8YQU - chains A and D of the 9 polymer chains in the assembly; structure by electron microscopy, 2.85 A resolution.

Chain A:
Molecule: DNA-directed RNA polymerase subunit
Organism: African swine fever virus
Notes: EC 2.7.7.6
Reference sequence: A0A3S7XUW7 (A0A3S7XUW7_ASF); residue numbers follow UniProt; this construct covers 1-1450
Chain sequence (1450 residues; row label = number of the first residue in the row):
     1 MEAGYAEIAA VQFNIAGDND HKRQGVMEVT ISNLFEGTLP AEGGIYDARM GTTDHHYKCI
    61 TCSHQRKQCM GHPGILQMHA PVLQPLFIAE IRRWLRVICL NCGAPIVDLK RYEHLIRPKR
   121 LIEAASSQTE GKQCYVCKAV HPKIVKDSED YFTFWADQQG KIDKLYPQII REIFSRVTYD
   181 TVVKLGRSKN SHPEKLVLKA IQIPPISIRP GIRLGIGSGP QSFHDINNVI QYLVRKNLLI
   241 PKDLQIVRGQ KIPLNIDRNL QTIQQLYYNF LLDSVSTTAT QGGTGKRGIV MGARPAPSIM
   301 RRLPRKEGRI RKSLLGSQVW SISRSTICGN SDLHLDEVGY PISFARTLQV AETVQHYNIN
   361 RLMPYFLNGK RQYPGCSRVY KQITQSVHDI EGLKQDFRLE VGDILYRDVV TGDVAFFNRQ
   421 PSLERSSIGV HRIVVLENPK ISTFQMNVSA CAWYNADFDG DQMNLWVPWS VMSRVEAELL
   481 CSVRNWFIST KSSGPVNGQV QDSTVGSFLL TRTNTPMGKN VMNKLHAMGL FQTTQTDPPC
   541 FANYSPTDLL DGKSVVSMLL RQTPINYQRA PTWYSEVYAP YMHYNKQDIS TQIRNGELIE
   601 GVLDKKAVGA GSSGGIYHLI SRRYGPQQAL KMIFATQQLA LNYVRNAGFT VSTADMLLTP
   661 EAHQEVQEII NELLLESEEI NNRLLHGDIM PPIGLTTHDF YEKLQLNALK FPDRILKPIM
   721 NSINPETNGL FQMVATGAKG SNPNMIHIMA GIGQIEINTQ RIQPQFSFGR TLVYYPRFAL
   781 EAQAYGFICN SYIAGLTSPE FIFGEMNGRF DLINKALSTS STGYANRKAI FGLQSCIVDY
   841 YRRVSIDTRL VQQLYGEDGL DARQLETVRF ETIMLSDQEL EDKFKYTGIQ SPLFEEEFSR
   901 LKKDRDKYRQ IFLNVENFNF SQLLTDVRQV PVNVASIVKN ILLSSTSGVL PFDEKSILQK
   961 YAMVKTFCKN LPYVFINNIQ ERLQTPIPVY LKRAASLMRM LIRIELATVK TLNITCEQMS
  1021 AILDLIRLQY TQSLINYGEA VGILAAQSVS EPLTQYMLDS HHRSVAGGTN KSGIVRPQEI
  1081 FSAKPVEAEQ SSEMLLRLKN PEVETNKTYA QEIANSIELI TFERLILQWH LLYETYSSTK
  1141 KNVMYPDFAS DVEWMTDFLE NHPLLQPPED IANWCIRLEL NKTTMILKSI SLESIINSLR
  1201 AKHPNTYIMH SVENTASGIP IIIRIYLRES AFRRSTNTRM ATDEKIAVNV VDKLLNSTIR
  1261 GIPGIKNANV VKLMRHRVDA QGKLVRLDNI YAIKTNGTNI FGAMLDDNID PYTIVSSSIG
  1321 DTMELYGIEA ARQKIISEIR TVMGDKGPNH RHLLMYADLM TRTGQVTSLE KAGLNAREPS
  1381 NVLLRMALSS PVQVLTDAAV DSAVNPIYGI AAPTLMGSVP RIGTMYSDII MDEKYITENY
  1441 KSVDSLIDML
Unresolved in the structure: 1, 212-224, 276-296, 1443-1450
Metal / ion sites: Zn2+ site 1: Cys59, Cys62, Cys69, His72; Zn2+ site 2: Cys99, Cys102, Cys134, Cys137; Mg2+: Asp457, Asp459, Asp461

Chain D:
Molecule: DNA-directed RNA polymerase RPB5 homolog
Organism: African swine fever virus
Reference sequence: A0A0A1E0C1 (A0A0A1E0C1_ASF); residues 1-205 here = UniProt positions 1-205
Chain sequence (205 residues; numbered 1 to 205; the number before each row is that of its first residue):
     1 MAMQKLFTYI YEFIEYRKMV LLEEKVPYDK FVQMVLNTGF FRINAETLNH GIVSVFIFGA
    61 NGKYVHHGGD MRTLLTNTLN EKKHYEELIL IVDKPVLSKK NILDIIVEQR AANPTIVINI
   121 YPYHLFCINI PKVSAIPKHK LITQEEAQEF LGREYLQPQD LMQISASDPP VVWLGGRPGD
   181 FVQIERPSET AMHAVVIRFI TKSKI

How chain A and chain D interact:
Pairs across the interface - 92 pairs, chain A then chain D:
  Tyr841(A) with Arg153(D), hydrogen bond (side chain-backbone); Glu154(D); Tyr155(D)
  Arg843(A) with Glu154(D), salt bridge; Leu156(D)
  Thr848(A) with Asp160(D)
  Arg849(A) with Asp160(D)
  Leu850(A) with Leu156(D), hydrophobic; Asp160(D), hydrogen bond (backbone-backbone); Leu161(D), hydrophobic; Met162(D)
  Val851(A) with Met162(D)
  Gln853(A) with Phe150(D); Glu154(D), hydrogen bond
  Gly856(A) with Thr190(D), hydrogen bond (backbone-side chain)
  Glu857(A) with Arg186(D), salt bridge; Ser188(D), hydrogen bond; Thr190(D); Ala191(D); Ala194(D)
  Asp858(A) with Thr190(D)
  Tyr908(A) with Met192(D), hydrophobic
  Ile911(A) with Pro187(D), hydrophobic; Met192(D); His193(D)
  Phe912(A) with Ser188(D); Met192(D), hydrophobic
  Asn914(A) with Ser134(D), hydrogen bond (side chain-backbone)
  Val915(A) with Pro187(D), hydrophobic; Glu189(D)
  Asn917(A) with Ser134(D)
  Phe918(A) with Ser134(D); Ala135(D), hydrophobic
  Arg928(A) with Glu189(D), hydrogen bond (side chain-backbone)
  Ile976(A) with Arg153(D)
  Pro988(A) with Arg153(D)
  Tyr990(A) with Phe150(D), hydrophobic; Arg153(D), hydrogen bond; Glu154(D), hydrogen bond; Val195(D)
  Arg993(A) with Glu185(D), salt bridge; Ala191(D); His193(D); Val195(D)
  Ala994(A) with Ala191(D)
  Ser996(A) with Ala191(D), hydrogen bond (side chain-backbone); His193(D)
  Leu997(A) with Thr190(D); Ala191(D); Met192(D), hydrophobic
  Phe1301(A) with His124(D); Cys127(D), hydrophobic
  Met1304(A) with Cys127(D), hydrophobic; Ile128(D), hydrophobic
  Leu1305(A) with Met1(D); Ala2(D), hydrophobic; Lys5(D)
  Pro1311(A) with Ile128(D)
  Tyr1312(A) with Ile128(D), hydrophobic; Ser134(D), hydrogen bond (backbone-side chain)
  Glu1324(A) with Lys94(D); His124(D)
  Leu1325(A) with His124(D); Pro169(D)
  Tyr1326(A) with Val133(D), hydrophobic; Ile136(D); Pro169(D); Pro170(D)
  Gly1327(A) with Asp168(D); Pro169(D)
  Ile1328(A) with Ile164(D), hydrophobic; Asp168(D), hydrogen bond (backbone-side chain)
  Glu1329(A) with Pro137(D); His139(D); Ile184(D); Arg186(D), salt bridge; Arg198(D), salt bridge
  Ala1330(A) with Ala135(D)
  Arg1332(A) with Arg186(D)
  Gln1333(A) with Pro187(D)
  Arg1340(A) with Glu189(D), salt bridge
  His1350(A) with Glu189(D), salt bridge; Thr190(D)
  Asp1358(A) with Arg186(D), salt bridge
  Thr1361(A) with Arg198(D), hydrogen bond (backbone-side chain)
  Arg1362(A) with Asp160(D); Leu161(D), hydrogen bond (side chain-backbone); Met162(D); Gln163(D), hydrogen bond (backbone-backbone)
  Thr1363(A) with Gln163(D)
  Gly1364(A) with Gln163(D), hydrogen bond (backbone-backbone); Arg198(D)
Other interface residues (no listed pair), chain A (55 interface residues in all): Gln852, Asn919, Gln922, Val989, Leu991, Met1000, Thr1313, Arg1351, Gln1365
Other interface residues (no listed pair), chain D (47 interface residues in all): Tyr9, Tyr123, Asn129, Lys132, Gln159, Ser165, Gln183, Val196

In short:
The interface between chain A and chain D involves 55 residues on one side and 47 on the other, with 16
hydrogen bonds and 8 salt bridges. Among the polar pairs are Arg843(A)-Glu154(D), Glu857(A)-Arg186(D) and
Arg993(A)-Glu185(D).
Here chain A is DNA-directed RNA polymerase subunit and chain D is DNA-directed RNA polymerase RPB5 homolog,
both from African swine fever virus. Entry 8YQU (African swine fever virus RNA Polymerase-M1249L complex1) was
determined by electron microscopy together with 8YQT, 8YQV, 8YQW, 8YQX, 8YQY and 8YQZ from the same study.
